PDB entry 4A2Z | X-ray diffraction, 2.31 A resolution | chain A

# Chain A
Molecule: Glycylpeptide N-tetradecanoyltransferase
Source organism: Leishmania major
Notes: EC 2.3.1.97
UniProt: Q4Q5S8 (Q4Q5S8_LEIMA); numbering as in UniProt (aligned over 5-421)
Amino-acid sequence (438 residues; each row starts with the number of its first residue; numbers below 1 keep their minus sign (Met-16 is residue -16)):
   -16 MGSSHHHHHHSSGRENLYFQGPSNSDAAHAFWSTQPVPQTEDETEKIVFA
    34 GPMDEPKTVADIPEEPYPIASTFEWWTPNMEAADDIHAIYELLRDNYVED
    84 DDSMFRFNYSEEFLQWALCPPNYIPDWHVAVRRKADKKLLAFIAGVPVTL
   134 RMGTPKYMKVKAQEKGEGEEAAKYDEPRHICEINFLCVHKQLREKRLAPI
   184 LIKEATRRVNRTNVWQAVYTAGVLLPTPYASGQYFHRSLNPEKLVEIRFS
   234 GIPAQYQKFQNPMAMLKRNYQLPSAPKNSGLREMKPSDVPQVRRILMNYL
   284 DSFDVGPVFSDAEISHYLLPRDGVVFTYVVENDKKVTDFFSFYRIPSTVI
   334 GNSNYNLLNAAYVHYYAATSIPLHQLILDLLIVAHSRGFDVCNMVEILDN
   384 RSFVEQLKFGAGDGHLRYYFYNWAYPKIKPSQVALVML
Disordered / not traced: -16 to 10
Sequence notes: expression tag (-16 to 4)
Ligand contacts:
  - tetradecanoyl-coa (MYA): Ala11, His12, Ala13, Phe14, Trp15, Asn79, Tyr80, Val81, Ile126, Ile166, Asn167, Phe168, Leu169, Cys170, Val171, Leu175, Arg176, Glu177, Lys178, Arg179, Leu180, Ala181, Pro182, Ile185, Thr189, Val192, Asn193, Val197, Trp198, Gln199, Ala200, Tyr202, Thr203, Ala204, Val206, Leu208, Tyr404
  - VIQ (4-methoxy-2,3,6-trimethyl-N-(1,3,5-trimethyl-1H-pyrazol-4-yl)benzenesulfonamide): Val81, Glu82, Asp83, Phe88, Arg89, Phe90, Gly205, Tyr217, His219, Phe232, Ser330, Leu341, Tyr345, Asn376, Asp396, Gly397, His398, Leu399
Reported in the primary citation:
  - binding site for VIQ: Val81, Asp83, Phe88, Phe90, Tyr217, His219, Phe232, Ser330, Leu341, Tyr345, Asp396, Gly397

# In short
Ligands of chain A: compound VIQ and tetradecanoyl-coa. From the paper: a binding site for VIQ at Val81, Asp83
and Phe88 among others.
Chain A is Glycylpeptide N-tetradecanoyltransferase (Leishmania major); the structure, Crystal structure of
leishmania major N-myristoyltransferase (nmt) with bound myristoyl-CoA and a pyrazole sulphonamide ligand, was
determined by X-ray diffraction together with 4A30, 4A31, 4A32 and 4A33 from the same study.
